Entry 8W6W (X-ray diffraction, 2.20 A resolution); this record covers chains A and B.

Chain A (and B):
Name: Nucleoprotein
Source organism: Severe acute respiratory syndrome coronavirus 2
Notes: fragment: C-terminal domain; chain B of this document is another copy of the same molecule, construct and numbering; everything in this record applies to it too
UniProtKB: P0DTC9 (NCAP_SARS2); residues 1-173 here correspond to UniProt positions 247-419 (UniProt number = residue number + 246)
Chain sequence (175 residues; row label = number of the first residue in the row; numbers below 1 keep their minus sign (Met-1 is residue -1)):
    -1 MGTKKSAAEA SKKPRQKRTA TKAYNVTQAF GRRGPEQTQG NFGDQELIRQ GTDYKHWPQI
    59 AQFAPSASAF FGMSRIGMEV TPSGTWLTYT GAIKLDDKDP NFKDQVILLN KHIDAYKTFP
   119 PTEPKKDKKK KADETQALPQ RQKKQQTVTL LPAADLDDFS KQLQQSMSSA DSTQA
Not modelled in the structure: -1 to 10, 119-173
Construct notes: initiating methionine (-1); expression tag (0)
What the authors report for this chain:
  - binding site for ampicillin: Trp55, Pro63, Ala65

Chain A / chain B interface:
Contacting residue pairs (134):
  Arg13(A) with Ala67(B); Met71(B)
  Gln14(A) with Gln60(B), hydrogen bond (side chain-backbone); Phe61(B); Ala62(B); Pro63(B); Ser64(B), hydrogen bond (backbone-backbone); Ala67(B); Met71(B); Ile91(B)
  Lys15(A) with Ala59(B), hydrogen bond (side chain-backbone); Gln60(B); Ala62(B), hydrogen bond (side chain-backbone)
  Arg16(A) with Ser64(B), hydrogen bond (backbone-side chain); Ser66(B); Ala67(B)
  Thr17(A) with Ser66(B)
  Ala18(A) with Ser66(B), hydrogen bond (backbone-side chain)
  Phe28(A) with Ser66(B); Ala67(B), hydrophobic; Gly70(B); Met71(B), hydrophobic
  Arg31(A) with Gly70(B), hydrogen bond (side chain-backbone)
  Gly32(A) with Arg73(B), hydrogen bond (backbone-side chain)
  Pro33(A) with Arg73(B), hydrogen bond (backbone-side chain)
  Glu34(A) with Arg73(B), hydrogen bond (backbone-side chain)
  Gln35(A) with Arg73(B); Thr88(B)
  Thr36(A) with Met71(B); Ala90(B)
  Gln37(A) with Arg73(B), hydrogen bond (backbone-side chain)
  Gly38(A) with Gly70(B); Met71(B); Ser72(B)
  Asn39(A) with Ser72(B), hydrogen bond (backbone-backbone); Arg73(B); Ile74(B), hydrogen bond (side chain-backbone)
  Phe40(A) with Phe69(B); Ile74(B), hydrophobic
  Thr50(A) with Ser66(B)
  Trp55(A) with Ala65(B); Ser66(B)
  Ile58(A) with Phe69(B)
  Ala59(A) with Lys15(B), hydrogen bond (backbone-side chain)
  Gln60(A) with Gln14(B), hydrogen bond (backbone-side chain); Lys15(B)
  Phe61(A) with Gln14(B); Leu85(B), hydrophobic
  Ala62(A) with Gln14(B); Lys15(B), hydrogen bond (backbone-side chain); Ala65(B), hydrophobic; Phe69(B), hydrophobic
  Pro63(A) with Gln14(B); Phe68(B)
  Ser64(A) with Gln14(B), hydrogen bond (backbone-backbone); Arg16(B), hydrogen bond (side chain-backbone)
  Ala65(A) with Trp55(B); Ala62(B), hydrophobic
  Ser66(A) with Arg16(B); Thr17(B); Ala18(B), hydrogen bond (side chain-backbone); Phe28(B); Thr50(B); Trp55(B)
  Ala67(A) with Arg13(B); Gln14(B); Arg16(B); Phe28(B), hydrophobic
  Phe68(A) with Ala62(B), hydrophobic; Pro63(B)
  Phe69(A) with Phe40(B); Ile58(B); Ala62(B), hydrophobic
  Gly70(A) with Phe28(B); Arg31(B), hydrogen bond (backbone-side chain); Gly38(B)
  Met71(A) with Arg13(B); Phe28(B), hydrophobic; Gly38(B)
  Ser72(A) with Gly38(B); Asn39(B); Tyr87(B), hydrogen bond
  Arg73(A) with Gly32(B), hydrogen bond (side chain-backbone); Pro33(B); Glu34(B), hydrogen bond (side chain-backbone); Gln35(B); Gln37(B), hydrogen bond (side chain-backbone); Asn39(B)
  Ile74(A) with Asn39(B), hydrogen bond (backbone-side chain); Phe40(B), hydrophobic; Ile111(B)
  Gly75(A) with Ile111(B)
  Met76(A) with Leu107(B), hydrophobic; Asn108(B); Ile111(B), hydrophobic
  Ser81(A) with Lys92(B)
  Thr83(A) with Lys92(B); Leu93(B), hydrogen bond (backbone-backbone); Phe100(B)
  Trp84(A) with Ala90(B), hydrophobic; Ile91(B); Lys92(B)
  Leu85(A) with Phe61(B), hydrophobic; Ala90(B); Ile91(B), hydrogen bond (backbone-backbone); Leu93(B)
  Thr86(A) with Gly89(B)
  Tyr87(A) with Ser72(B), hydrogen bond; Tyr87(B), hydrophobic; Thr88(B); Gly89(B), hydrogen bond (backbone-backbone); Ala90(B); Ile91(B), hydrophobic
  Thr88(A) with Tyr87(B); Thr88(B)
  Gly89(A) with Thr86(B); Tyr87(B), hydrogen bond (backbone-backbone)
  Ala90(A) with Leu85(B); Tyr87(B)
  Ile91(A) with Gln14(B); Trp84(B); Leu85(B), hydrogen bond (backbone-backbone); Tyr87(B), hydrophobic
  Lys92(A) with Thr83(B); Trp84(B)
  Leu93(A) with Thr83(B), hydrogen bond (backbone-backbone); Leu85(B)
  Phe100(A) with Thr83(B)
  Val104(A) with Val78(B), hydrophobic
  Leu107(A) with Met76(B), hydrophobic
  Asn108(A) with Met76(B)
  Ile111(A) with Ile74(B); Gly75(B); Met76(B), hydrophobic
Other interface residues (no listed pair), chain A (57 interface residues in all): Val24, Asp112
Other interface residues (no listed pair), chain B (56 interface residues in all): Ser81, Val104, Asp112

In short:
Chain A and chain B form an interface of 57 and 56 residues respectively; the contacts include 32 hydrogen
bonds. Polar contacts include Gln14(A)-Gln60(B), Lys15(A)-Ala59(B) and Lys15(A)-Ala62(B). From the paper: a
binding site for ampicillin at Trp55(A), Pro63(A) and Ala65(A).
Chain A and chain B are both Nucleoprotein (Severe acute respiratory syndrome coronavirus 2); the structure,
Crystal Structure of C-terminal domain of nucleocapsid protein from SARS-CoV-2 in complex with ampicillin, was
determined by X-ray diffraction, deposited together with 8ZFV and 9IN1.
